2HOF - chains A and B of the 4 polymer chains in the assembly; structure by X-ray diffraction, 2.40 A resolution.

Chain A (and B):
Name: Recombinase cre
Source organism: Enterobacteria phage P1
Notes: chain B of this document is another copy of the same molecule, construct and numbering; everything in this record applies to it too
Reference sequence: P06956 (RECR_BPP1); residue numbers follow UniProt; this construct covers 1-343
Amino-acid sequence (343 residues; numbered 1 to 343; the number before each row is that of its first residue):
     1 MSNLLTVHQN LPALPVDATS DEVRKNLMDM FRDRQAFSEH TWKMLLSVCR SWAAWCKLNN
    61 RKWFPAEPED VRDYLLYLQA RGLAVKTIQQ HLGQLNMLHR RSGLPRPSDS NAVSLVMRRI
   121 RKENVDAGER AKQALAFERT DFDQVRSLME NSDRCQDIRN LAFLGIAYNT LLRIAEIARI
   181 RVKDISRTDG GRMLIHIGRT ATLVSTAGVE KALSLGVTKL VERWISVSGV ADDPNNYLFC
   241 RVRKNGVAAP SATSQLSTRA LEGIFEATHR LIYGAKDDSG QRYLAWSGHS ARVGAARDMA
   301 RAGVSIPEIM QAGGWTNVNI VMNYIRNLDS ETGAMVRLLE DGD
Disordered / not traced: 1-19, 198-210, 342-343 (chain B: 1-19, 328-333, 342-343)
Construct notes: engineered mutation Ala201 (Lys in P06956)
UniProt features mapped onto this chain:
  - active site: Arg173, His289, Arg292, Trp315, Tyr324 (O-(3'-phospho-DNA)-tyrosine intermediate)

How chain A and chain B interact:
Pairs across the interface (46):
  Lys25(A) with Glu69(B), salt bridge
  Asn26(A) with Asn111(B), hydrogen bond
  Asp29(A) with Asn111(B); Ala112(B); Leu115(B)
  Met30(A) with Leu115(B), hydrophobic
  Arg32(A) with Glu69(B), salt bridge; Arg72(B); Ala112(B); Arg119(B)
  Asp33(A) with Arg72(B), salt bridge; Ala112(B); Leu115(B); Val116(B); Arg119(B), salt bridge
  Gln35(A) with Arg119(B), hydrogen bond; Lys122(B); Glu123(B), hydrogen bond
  Ala36(A) with Leu115(B); Arg118(B), hydrogen bond (backbone-side chain); Arg119(B); Lys122(B)
  Phe37(A) with Leu115(B), hydrophobic; Arg118(B)
  Arg101(A) with Asn111(B), hydrogen bond (backbone-side chain); Ser114(B), hydrogen bond; Leu115(B)
  Arg139(A) with Leu338(B), hydrogen bond (side chain-backbone); Leu339(B)
  Tyr168(A) with Met335(B); Leu339(B), hydrophobic
  Asn169(A) with Met335(B); Leu339(B)
  Leu171(A) with Met335(B), hydrophobic
  Arg192(A) with Val336(B); Glu340(B), salt bridge
  His196(A) with Arg130(B)
  Ala212(A) with Val336(B)
  Ser214(A) with Val336(B); Leu339(B)
  Ala295(A) with Met335(B), hydrophobic
  Met299(A) with Leu338(B), hydrophobic
  Ala302(A) with Leu338(B), hydrophobic
  Pro307(A) with Met322(B)
  Gln311(A) with Ile325(B), hydrogen bond (side chain-backbone); Arg326(B)
Interface residues without a listed pair, chain A (32 interface residues in all): Ser38, Arg100, Ser102, Phe142, Ile197, Leu213, Leu215, Val217, Asp298
Interface residues without a listed pair, chain B (21 interface residues in all): Asn327

Overview:
The interface between chain A and chain B involves 32 residues on one side and 21 on the other; the contacts
include 8 hydrogen bonds and 5 salt bridges. Polar pairs include Lys25(A)-Glu69(B), Arg32(A)-Glu69(B) and
Asp33(A)-Arg72(B).
Both chains are Recombinase cre (Enterobacteria phage P1). Entry 2HOF (Crystal structure of the pre-cleavage
synaptic complex in the cre-loxp site-specific recombination) was determined by X-ray diffraction (same
publication as 2HOI).
